9G3Z - chains B and b of the 34 polymer chains in the assembly; structure by electron microscopy, 4.30 A resolution (low resolution: residue-level contacts below are approximate; hydrogen-bond / salt-bridge calls are withheld).

# Chain B
Protein: Gamma-tubulin complex component 3
Source organism: Sus scrofa
Reference sequence: F1RN46 (F1RN46_PIG); residues 1-910 here = UniProt positions 1-910
Chain sequence (910 residues; numbered 1 to 910; the number before each row is that of its first residue):
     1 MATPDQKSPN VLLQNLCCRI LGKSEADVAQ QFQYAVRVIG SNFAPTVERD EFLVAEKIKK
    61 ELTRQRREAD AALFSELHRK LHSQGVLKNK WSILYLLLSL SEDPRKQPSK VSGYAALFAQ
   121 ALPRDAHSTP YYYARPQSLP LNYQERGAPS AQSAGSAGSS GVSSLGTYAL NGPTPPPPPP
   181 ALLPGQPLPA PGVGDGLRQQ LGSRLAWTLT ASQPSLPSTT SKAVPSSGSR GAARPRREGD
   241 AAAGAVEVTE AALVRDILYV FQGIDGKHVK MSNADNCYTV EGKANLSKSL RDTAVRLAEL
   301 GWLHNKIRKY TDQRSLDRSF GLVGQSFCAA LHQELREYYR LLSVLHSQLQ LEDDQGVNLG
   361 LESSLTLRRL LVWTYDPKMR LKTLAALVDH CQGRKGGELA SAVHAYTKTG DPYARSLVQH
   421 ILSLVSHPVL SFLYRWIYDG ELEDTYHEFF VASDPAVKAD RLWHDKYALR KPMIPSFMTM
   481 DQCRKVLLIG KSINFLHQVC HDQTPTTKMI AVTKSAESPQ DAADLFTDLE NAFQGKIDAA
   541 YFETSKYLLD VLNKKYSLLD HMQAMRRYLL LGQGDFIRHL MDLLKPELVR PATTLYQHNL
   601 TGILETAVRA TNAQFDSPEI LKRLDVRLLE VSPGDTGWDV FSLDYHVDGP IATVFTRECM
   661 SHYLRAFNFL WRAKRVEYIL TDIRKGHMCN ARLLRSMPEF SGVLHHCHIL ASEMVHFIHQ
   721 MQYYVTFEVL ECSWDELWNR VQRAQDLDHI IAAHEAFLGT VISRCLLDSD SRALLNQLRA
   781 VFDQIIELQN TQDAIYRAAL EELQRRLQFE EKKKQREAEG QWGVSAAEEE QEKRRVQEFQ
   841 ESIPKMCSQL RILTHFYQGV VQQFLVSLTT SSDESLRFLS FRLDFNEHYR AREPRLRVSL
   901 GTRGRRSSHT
Unresolved in the structure: 1-243, 354-364, 513-522, 817-825, 895-910

# Chain b
Protein: Tubulin gamma chain
Source organism: Sus scrofa
Reference sequence: A0A287BRH5 (A0A287BRH5_PIG); residue numbers follow UniProt; this construct covers 1-451
Chain sequence (451 residues; each row starts with the number of its first residue):
     1 MPREIITLQL GQCGNQIGFE FWKQLCAEHG ISPEGIVEEF ATEGTDRKDV FFYQADDEHY
    61 IPRAVLLDLE PRVIHSILNS PYAKLYNPEN IYLSEHGGGA GNNWASGFSQ GEKIHEDIFD
   121 IIDREADGSD SLEGFVLCHS IAGGTGSGLG SYLLERLNDR YPKKLVQTYS VFPNQDEMSD
   181 VVVQPYNSLL TLKRLTQNAD CVVVLDNTAL NRIATDRLHI QNPSFSQINQ LVSTIMSAST
   241 TTLRYPGYMN NDLIGLIASL IPTPRLHFLM TGYTPLTTDQ SVASVRKTTV LDVMRRLLQP
   301 KNVMVSTGRD RQTNHCYIAI LNIIQGEVDP TQVHKSLQRI RERKLANFIP WGPASIQVAL
   361 SRKSPYLPSA HRVSGLMMAN HTSISSLFES SCQQYDKLRK REAFLEQFRK EDIFKENFDE
   421 LDRSREVVQE LIDEYHAATR PDYISWGTQE Q
Unresolved in the structure: 175-180, 449-451

# Interface between chain B and chain b
Contacting residue pairs (21; chain B residue first):
  Gly-572(B) / Pro-246(b)
  Gly-572(B) / Gly-247(b)
  Gly-574(B) / Gly-247(b)
  His-579(B) / Met-1(b)
  Ala-607(B) / Met-1(b)
  Ala-610(B) / Met-1(b)
  Ala-610(B) / Pro-2(b)
  Thr-611(B) / Met-1(b)
  Cys-689(B) / Pro-162(b)
  Ser-712(B) / Pro-262(b)
  Thr-726(B) / Met-249(b)
  Arg-882(B) / Ala-354(b)
  Leu-883(B) / Pro-353(b)
  Phe-885(B) / Ala-354(b)
  Asn-886(B) / Phe-348(b)
  Asn-886(B) / Ile-349(b)
  Asn-886(B) / Gly-352(b)
  Asn-886(B) / Pro-353(b)
  Asn-886(B) / Ala-354(b)
  His-888(B) / Gly-352(b)
  His-888(B) / Pro-353(b)
Interface residues without a listed pair, chain B (24 interface residues in all): Leu-571, Gln-573, Asp-575, Asn-612, Arg-684, Met-688, Gly-702, Gln-722, Phe-727, Glu-731
Interface residues without a listed pair, chain b (19 interface residues in all): Thr-45, Tyr-248, Ala-258, Pro-264, Pro-330, Pro-350, Gly-447

# Summary
24 residues of chain B face 19 of chain b across their interface.
Chain B is Gamma-tubulin complex component 3 and chain b is Tubulin gamma chain, both from Sus scrofa; the
structure, Structure of the Open gamma-Tubulin Ring Complex from Pig Brain, was determined by electron
microscopy (same publication as 9G3X, 9G3Y and 9G40).
